PDB entry 5NX8 | X-ray diffraction, 1.70 A resolution | chains A and C of the 4 polymer chains in the assembly

# Chain A (and C)
Molecule: Adenylosuccinate lyase
Organism: Homo sapiens neanderthalensis
Notes: EC 4.3.2.2; chain C of this document is another copy of the same molecule, construct and numbering; everything in this record applies to it too
Chain sequence (487 residues; numbered -2 to 484; the number before each row is that of its first residue; numbers below 1 keep their minus sign (Gly-2 is residue -2)):
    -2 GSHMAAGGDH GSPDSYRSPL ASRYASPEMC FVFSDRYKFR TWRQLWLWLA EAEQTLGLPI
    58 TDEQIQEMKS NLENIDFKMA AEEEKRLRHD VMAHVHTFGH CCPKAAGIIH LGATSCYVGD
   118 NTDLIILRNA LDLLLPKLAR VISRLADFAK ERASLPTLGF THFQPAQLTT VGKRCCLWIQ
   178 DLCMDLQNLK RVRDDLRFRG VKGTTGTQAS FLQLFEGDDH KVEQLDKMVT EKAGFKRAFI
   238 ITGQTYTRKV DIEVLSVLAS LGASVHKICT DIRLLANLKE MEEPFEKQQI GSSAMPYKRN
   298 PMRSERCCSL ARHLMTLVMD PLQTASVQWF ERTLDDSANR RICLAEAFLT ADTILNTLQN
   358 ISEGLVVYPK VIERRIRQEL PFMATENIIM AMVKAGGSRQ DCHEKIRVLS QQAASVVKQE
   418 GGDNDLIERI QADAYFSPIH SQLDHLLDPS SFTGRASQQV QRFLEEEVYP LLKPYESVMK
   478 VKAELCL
Unresolved in the structure: -2 to 8, 388-408, 482-484 (chain C: -2 to 8, 282-295, 474-484)
What the authors report for this chain:
  - mutagenesis - A429V: decreased stability
  - mutagenesis - A429V (Kd 25 uM): unchanged binding to AMP
  - disease-associated variants - R396C, D422Y, R426H: decreased catalytic activity
  - disease-associated variants - D422Y, R426H (Tm change 5 degC): decreased stability
  - mutagenesis - A429V: unchanged catalytic activity on SAMP
  - disease-associated variants - R396H: unchanged stability
  - catalytic residues: Ser290, Arg329, Arg396 (proposed by the authors, not directly observed)
  - disease-associated variants - R396C: abolished catalytic activity
  - disease-associated variants - R303C: decreased catalytic activity on SAMP (citing earlier work)
  - mutagenesis - H159N: abolished catalytic activity on SAMP (citing earlier work)

# Interface between chain A and chain C
Residue-residue contacts - 61 pairs, chain A then chain C:
  Phe157(A) with Asn274(C)
  His159(A) with Asn297(C); Met299(C); Glu302(C), salt bridge
  Phe160(A) with Asn274(C), hydrogen bond (backbone-side chain)
  Gln161(A) with Ala273(C), hydrogen bond (side chain-backbone); Asn274(C); Arg296(C); Asn297(C)
  Leu271(A) with Phe160(C), hydrophobic; Leu271(C), hydrophobic
  Ala273(A) with Gln161(C), hydrogen bond (backbone-side chain)
  Asn274(A) with Phe157(C); Phe160(C), hydrogen bond (side chain-backbone); Gln161(C)
  Leu275(A) with Asn274(C)
  Lys276(A) with Glu376(C), salt bridge
  Glu279(A) with Lys415(C), salt bridge
  Ser290(A) with Arg404(C), hydrogen bond (backbone-side chain); Gln408(C), hydrogen bond (backbone-side chain)
  Ala291(A) with Gln408(C)
  Met292(A) with Gln408(C), hydrogen bond (backbone-side chain)
  Tyr294(A) with Glu376(C), hydrogen bond; Phe379(C), hydrophobic; Ala411(C), hydrophobic; Lys415(C), hydrogen bond (backbone-side chain)
  Lys295(A) with Thr158(C), hydrogen bond; His159(C); Gln161(C); Pro162(C)
  Arg296(A) with Gln161(C)
  Asn297(A) with His159(C), hydrogen bond; Gln161(C)
  Pro298(A) with His159(C)
  Glu302(A) with His159(C), salt bridge
  Gln320(A) with Gln320(C)
  Val324(A) with Val324(C), hydrophobic
  Tyr365(A) with Lys415(C); Gln416(C)
  Lys367(A) with Gln416(C); Glu417(C); Gly418(C)
  Val368(A) with Val414(C); Lys415(C)
  Arg371(A) with Arg371(C); Gly418(C), hydrogen bond (side chain-backbone); Gly419(C); Asp420(C), salt bridge
  Glu376(A) with Lys276(C), salt bridge
  Val414(A) with Val368(C)
  Lys415(A) with Glu279(C), salt bridge; Arg296(C); Tyr365(C); Val368(C)
  Gln416(A) with Tyr365(C); Lys367(C)
  Glu417(A) with Lys367(C)
  Gly418(A) with Val368(C); Arg371(C), hydrogen bond (backbone-side chain)
  Gly419(A) with Arg371(C)
  Asp420(A) with Arg371(C), salt bridge
Other interface residues (no listed pair), chain A (36 interface residues in all): Thr158, Met299, Met316
Other interface residues (no listed pair), chain C (36 interface residues in all): Leu275, Pro298, Met316

# Summary
The chain A/chain C interface involves 36 residues from each chain, with 13 hydrogen bonds and 8 salt bridges.
Polar contacts include His159(A)-Glu302(C), Lys276(A)-Glu376(C) and Glu279(A)-Lys415(C). From the paper:
catalytic residues Ser290(A), Arg329(A) and Arg396(A); A429V, D422Y and R426H of chain A reduce stability; 7
substitutions were tested in all.
Chain A and chain C are both Adenylosuccinate lyase (Homo sapiens neanderthalensis); the structure, Crystal
structure of Neanderthal Adenylosuccinate Lyase (ADSL), was determined by X-ray diffraction together with 5NX9
and 5NXA from the same study.
